7OUF - chains E and F of the 10 polymer chains in the assembly; structure by electron microscopy, 3.00 A resolution.

Chain E:
Protein: Integrase
From: Simian T-lymphotropic virus 1
UniProtKB: Q4QY51 (Q4QY51_9STL1); residues -2 to 297 here correspond to UniProt positions 597-896 (UniProt number = residue number + 599)
Chain sequence (301 residues; each row starts with the number of its first residue; numbers below 1 keep their minus sign (Gly-3 is residue -3)):
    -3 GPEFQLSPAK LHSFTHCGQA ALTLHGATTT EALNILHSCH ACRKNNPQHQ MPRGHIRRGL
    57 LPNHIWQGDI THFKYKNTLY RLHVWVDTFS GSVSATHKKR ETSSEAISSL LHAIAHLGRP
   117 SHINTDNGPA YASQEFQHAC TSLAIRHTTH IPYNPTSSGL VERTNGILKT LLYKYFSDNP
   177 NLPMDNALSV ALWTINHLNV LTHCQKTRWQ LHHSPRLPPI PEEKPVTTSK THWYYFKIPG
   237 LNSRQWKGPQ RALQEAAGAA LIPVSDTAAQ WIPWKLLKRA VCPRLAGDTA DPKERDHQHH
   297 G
Disordered / not traced: -3 to 2, 281-297
Sequence notes: expression tag (-3, -1 to 0); engineered mutation Glu219 (Ala818 in Q4QY51)
Metal / ion sites: Zn2+: His8, His12, Cys35, Cys38; Mg2+ site 1: Asp65, Asp122 (together with 1L0); Mg2+ site 2: Asp65, Glu158 (together with 1L0)
Small-molecule neighbours: 1L0: Asp65, Ile66, Asp122, Asn123, Pro148, Tyr149, Pro151, Thr152, Glu158, Asn161
From the paper describing this entry:
  - mutagenesis - P214D, A219E: increased binding to Isoform 3 of PC4 and SFRS1-interacting protein, Isoform Gamma-1 of Serine/threonine-protein phosphatase 2A 56 kDa regulatory subunit gamma isoform (chain F)

Chain F:
Protein: Isoform 3 of PC4 and SFRS1-interacting protein, Isoform Gamma-1 of Serine/threonine-protein phosphatase 2A 56 kDa regulatory subunit gamma isoform
From: Homo sapiens
UniProtKB: chimeric construct of O75475, Q13362: residues -315 to 9 from O75475 (PSIP1_HUMAN), isoform O75475-3 positions 1-325 (UniProt number = residue number + 316); residues 11-380 from Q13362 positions 11-380 (same numbers)
Chain sequence (697 residues; row label = number of the first residue in the row; numbers below 1 keep their minus sign (Ser-316 is residue -316)):
  -316 SMTRDFKPGD LIFAKMKGYP HWPARVDEVP DGAVKPPTNK LPIFFFGTHE TAFLGPKDIF
  -256 PYSENKEKYG KPNKRKGFNE GLWEIDNNPK VKFSSQQAAT KQSNASSDVE VEEKETSVSK
  -196 EDTDHEEKAS NEDVTKAVDI TTPKAARRGR KRKAEKQVET EEAGVVTTAT ASVNLKVSPK
  -136 RGRPAATEVK IPKPRGRPKM VKQPCPSESD IITEEDKSKK KGQEEKQPKK QPKKDEEGQK
   -76 EEDKPRKEPD KKEGKKEVES KRKNLAKTGV TSTSDSEEEG DDQEGEKKRK GGRNFQTAHR
   -16 RNMLKGQHEK EAADRKRKQE EQMETEFMVV DAANSNGPFQ PVVLLHIRDV PPADQEKLFI
    44 QKLRQCCVLF DFVSDPLSDL KWKEVKRAAL SEMVEYITHN RNVITEPIYP EVVHMFAVNM
   104 FRTLPPSSNP TGAEFDPEED EPTLEAAWPH LQLVYEFFLR FLESPDFQPN IAKKYIDQKF
   164 VLQLLELFDS EDPRERDFLK TTLHRIYGKF LGLRAYIRKQ INNIFYRFIY ETEHHNGIAE
   224 LLEILGSIIN GFALPLKEEH KIFLLKVLLP LHKVKSLSVY HPQLAYCVVQ FLEKDSTLTE
   284 PVVMALLKYW PKTHSPKEVM FLNELEEILD VIEPSEFVKI MEPLFRQLAK CVSSPHFQVA
   344 ERALYYWNNE YIMSLISDNA AKILPIMFPS LYRNSKT
Disordered / not traced: -316 to 26, 113-123, 334-380
Sequence notes: expression tag (-316); linker (10)
Swiss-Prot annotation at these positions:
  - motif: Arg-170 to Gln-160 (Nuclear localization signal)
  - modified residue: Ser-214 (Phosphoserine), Ser-211 (Phosphoserine), Ser-210 (Phosphoserine), Thr-201 (Phosphothreonine), Thr-194 (Phosphothreonine), Ser-187 (Phosphoserine), Thr-175 (Phosphothreonine), Thr-149 (Phosphothreonine), Ser-139 (Phosphoserine), Ser-110 (Phosphoserine), Ser-45 (Phosphoserine), Thr-44 (Phosphothreonine), Ser-43 (Phosphoserine), Ser-41 (Phosphoserine)
  - cross-link: Lys-241 (Glycyl lysine isopeptide (Lys-Gly) (interchain with G-Cter in SUMO2))

How chain E and chain F interact:
Pairs across the interface - 9 pairs, chain E then chain F:
  Leu213(E) - Glu139(F)
  Leu213(E) - Arg143(F)
  Pro215(E) - Glu78(F)
  Pro215(E) - Thr81(F)
  Pro215(E) - His82(F)
  Ile216(E) - Glu78(F)
  Pro217(E) - His82(F)
  Glu218(E) - Arg31(F)  salt bridge
  Glu218(E) - Glu78(F)
Also at the interface, not in a pair above, chain E (6 interface residues in all): Pro214
Also at the interface, not in a pair above, chain F (7 interface residues in all): Val77

In short:
6 residues of chain E face 7 of chain F across their interface, with 1 salt bridge. The salt-bridged pair is
Glu218(E)-Arg31(F). The paper reports that P214D and A219E of chain E increase binding to Isoform 3 of PC4 and
SFRS1-interacting protein, Isoform Gamma-1 of Serine/threonine-protein phosphatase 2A 56 kDa regulatory
subunit gamma isoform (chain F).
Here chain E is Integrase (Simian T-lymphotropic virus 1) and chain F is Isoform 3 of PC4 and
SFRS1-interacting protein, Isoform Gamma-1 of Serine/threonine-protein phosphatase 2A 56 kDa regulatory
subunit gamma isoform (Homo sapiens). Entry 7OUF (Structure of the STLV intasome:B56 complex bound to the
strand-transfer inhibitor XZ450) was determined by electron microscopy together with 7OUG and 7OUH from the
same study.
